Entry 5KTU (X-ray diffraction, 1.38 A resolution); this record covers chain A.

# Chain A
Name: CREB-binding protein
From: Homo sapiens
Notes: EC 2.3.1.48; fragment: bromodomain
UniProt: Q92793 (CBP_HUMAN); residues 1082-1197 here = UniProt positions 1082-1197
Sequence (118 residues; numbered 1080 to 1197; the number before each row is that of its first residue):
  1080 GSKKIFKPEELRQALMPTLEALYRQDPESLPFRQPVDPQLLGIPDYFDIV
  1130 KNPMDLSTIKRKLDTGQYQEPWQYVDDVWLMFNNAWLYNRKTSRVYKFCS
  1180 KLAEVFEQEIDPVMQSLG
Unresolved in the structure: 1080-1088, 1196-1197
Differences from the reference sequence: expression tag (1080-1081)
Curated features (UniProtKB/Swiss-Prot):
  - region: Asn1162 to Lys1180 (Interaction with ASF1A)
Small-molecule neighbours: 6XB (1-(3-phenylazanyl-1,4,6,7-tetrahydropyrazolo[4,3-c]pyridin-5-yl)ethanone): Leu1109, Pro1110, Phe1111, Val1115, Leu1120, Ile1122, Tyr1125, Ala1164, Tyr1167, Asn1168, Val1174

# Summary
Bound to chain A: compound 6XB.
Chain A is CREB-binding protein (Homo sapiens); the structure, Crystal structure of the bromodomain of human
CREBBP bound to pyrazolopiperidine scaffold, was determined by X-ray diffraction together with 5KTW, 5KTX and
5KU3 from the same study.
